PDB entry 1E8S | X-ray diffraction, 4.00 A resolution | chains A and B of the 3 polymer chains in the assembly

Chain A:
Molecule: Signal recognition particle 9 kDa protein
Source organism: Homo sapiens
Reference sequence: P49458 (SR09_HUMAN); residues 2-86 here correspond to UniProt positions 1-85 (UniProt number = residue number - 1)
Chain sequence (85 residues; numbered 2 to 86; the number before each row is that of its first residue):
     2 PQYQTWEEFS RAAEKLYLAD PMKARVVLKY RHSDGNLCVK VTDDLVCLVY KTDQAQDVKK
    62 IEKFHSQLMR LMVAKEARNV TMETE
Not modelled in the structure: 2-4, 76-86

Chain B:
Molecule: Signal recognition particle 14 kDa protein
Source organism: Homo sapiens
Notes: fragment: truncated after k107
Reference sequence: P37108 (SR14_HUMAN); residues 2-107 here = UniProt positions 2-107
Chain sequence (106 residues; row label = number of the first residue in the row):
     2 VLLESEQFLT ELTRLFQKCR TSGSVYITLK KYDGRTKPIP KKGTVEGFEP ADNKCLLRAT
    62 DGKKKISTVV SSKEVNKFQM AYSNLLRANM DGLKKRDKKN KTKKTK
Not modelled in the structure: 36-53, 96-107
Swiss-Prot annotation at these positions:
  - modified residue: Y27 (Phosphotyrosine)

How chain A and chain B interact:
Chain A side of the interface, 3 residues: V28, R32, Q55
Chain B side of the interface, 3 residues: S25, T29, K95

Overview:
The chain A/chain B interface involves 3 residues from each chain.
Here chain A is Signal recognition particle 9 kDa protein and chain B is Signal recognition particle 14 kDa
protein, both from Homo sapiens. Entry 1E8S (Alu domain of the mammalian SRP (potential Alu retroposition
intermediate)) was determined by X-ray diffraction together with 1E8O from the same study.
